5JCJ - chains A and C of the 4 polymer chains in the assembly; structure by X-ray diffraction, 1.76 A resolution.

[Chain A (and C)]
Protein: Pteridine reductase
Source organism: Trypanosoma brucei brucei
Notes: chain C of this document is another copy of the same molecule, construct and numbering; everything in this record applies to it too
UniProt: O76290 (O76290_TRYBB); numbering as in UniProt (aligned over 1-268)
Amino-acid sequence (288 residues; each row starts with the number of its first residue; numbers below 1 keep their minus sign (Met-19 is residue -19)):
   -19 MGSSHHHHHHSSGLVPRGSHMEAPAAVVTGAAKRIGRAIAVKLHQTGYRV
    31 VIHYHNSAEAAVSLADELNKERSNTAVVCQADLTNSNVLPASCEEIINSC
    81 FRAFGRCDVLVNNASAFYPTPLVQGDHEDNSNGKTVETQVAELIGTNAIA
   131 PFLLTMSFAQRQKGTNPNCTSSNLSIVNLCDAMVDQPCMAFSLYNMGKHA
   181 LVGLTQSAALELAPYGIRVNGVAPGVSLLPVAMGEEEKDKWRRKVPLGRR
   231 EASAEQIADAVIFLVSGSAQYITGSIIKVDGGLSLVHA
Unresolved in the structure: -19 to 1, 104-112, 143-151 (chain C: -19 to 2, 104-113, 143-151, 211-218)
Differences from the reference sequence: initiating methionine (-19); expression tag (-18 to 0)
Ligand contacts:
  - 6JM (2-(3,4-dihydroxyphenyl)-3,6-dihydroxy-4H-1-benzopyran-4-one): Arg14, Ser95, Phe97, Asp161, Met163, Cys168, Tyr174, Gly205, Val206, Ser207, Leu208, Leu209, Pro210, Trp221
  - NADP (NAP; NADP nicotinamide-adenine-dinucleotide phosphate): Gly10, Arg14, Ile15, Gly16, His33, Tyr34, His35, Asn36, Ser37, Ala61, Asp62, Leu63, Thr64, Asn93, Ala94, Ser95, Ala96, Thr126, Leu159, Cys160, Asp161, Tyr174, Lys178, Pro204, Gly205, Val206, Ser207, Leu208
Reported in the primary citation:
  - conformationally variable residues (side-chain flip): Trp221
  - binding site for 6JM: Asp161, Gly205, Trp221
  - post-translational modification sites: Cys168

[Chain A / chain C interface]
Contacting residue pairs (73):
  Asn65(A) with Glu117(C), hydrogen bond; Val120(C)
  Ser66(A) with Glu117(C)
  Asn67(A) with Glu117(C)
  Leu69(A) with Glu117(C)
  Pro70(A) with Val116(C), hydrophobic; Glu117(C)
  Pro101(A) with Met136(C); Glu191(C)
  Leu102(A) with Phe132(C), hydrophobic; Met136(C); Gln140(C), hydrogen bond (backbone-side chain); Ala188(C), hydrophobic; Glu191(C), hydrogen bond (backbone-side chain)
  Val103(A) with Gln140(C)
  Val116(A) with Pro70(C), hydrophobic; Phe132(C), hydrophobic; Leu133(C), hydrophobic
  Val120(A) with Ile129(C), hydrophobic
  Ala128(A) with Met176(C)
  Ile129(A) with Val120(C), hydrophobic; Ile124(C), hydrophobic
  Phe132(A) with Leu102(C), hydrophobic; Val116(C), hydrophobic; Ser172(C); Leu173(C), hydrophobic; Met176(C), hydrophobic
  Leu133(A) with Val116(C), hydrophobic; Glu117(C)
  Met136(A) with Leu102(C), hydrophobic
  Ala139(A) with Val103(C), hydrophobic
  Gln140(A) with Leu102(C), hydrogen bond (side chain-backbone); Val103(C)
  Val164(A) with Gln186(C)
  Asp165(A) with Gln186(C), hydrogen bond
  Pro167(A) with Ser187(C); Leu190(C)
  Met169(A) with Leu190(C); Glu191(C)
  Ala170(A) with Glu191(C)
  Ser172(A) with Phe132(C); Ser187(C); Glu191(C)
  Leu173(A) with Phe132(C), hydrophobic
  Asn175(A) with Gly183(C); Ser187(C), hydrogen bond
  Met176(A) with Ala128(C); Phe132(C), hydrophobic; Ala180(C); Leu184(C)
  His179(A) with His179(C); Gly183(C); Gln186(C), hydrogen bond
  Ala180(A) with Met176(C)
  Val182(A) with His179(C)
  Gly183(A) with Asn175(C); His179(C)
  Leu184(A) with Met176(C)
  Gln186(A) with Asp165(C), hydrogen bond; His179(C)
  Ser187(A) with Pro167(C); Ser172(C); Asn175(C), hydrogen bond
  Ala188(A) with Leu102(C), hydrophobic
  Leu190(A) with Pro167(C); Met169(C)
  Glu191(A) with Pro101(C); Leu102(C), hydrogen bond (side chain-backbone); Val103(C); Met169(C); Ala170(C); Ser172(C)
  Leu192(A) with Val103(C), hydrophobic
Other interface residues (no listed pair), chain A (42 interface residues in all): Ile124, Thr135, Cys168, Phe171, Tyr195
Other interface residues (no listed pair), chain C (38 interface residues in all): Asn65, Thr100, Thr135, Val164, Val182, Leu192, Tyr195

[Overview]
The interface between chain A and chain C involves 42 residues on one side and 38 on the other, with 10
hydrogen bonds. Polar pairs include Asn65(A)-Glu117(C), Leu102(A)-Gln140(C) and Leu102(A)-Glu191(C). Chain A
binds NADP and compound 6JM. From the paper: a binding site for 6JM at Asp161(A), Gly205(A) and Trp221(A); a
modification site at Cys168(A).
Chain A and chain C are both Pteridine reductase (Trypanosoma brucei brucei); the structure, Trypanosoma
brucei PTR1 in complex with inhibitor NMT-H037 (compound 7), was determined by X-ray diffraction (same
publication as 5JCX, 5JDC and 5JDI).
